Entry 6TA1 (electron microscopy, 3.10 A resolution); this record covers chains A and I of the 12 polymer chains in the assembly.

== Chain A (and I) ==
Protein: Fatty acid synthase subunit alpha
From: Saccharomyces cerevisiae (strain ATCC 204508 / S288c)
Notes: EC 2.3.1.86, 1.1.1.100, 2.3.1.41; chain I of this document is another copy of the same molecule, construct and numbering; everything in this record applies to it too
UniProtKB: P19097 (FAS2_YEAST); residue numbers follow UniProt; this construct covers 1-1887
Chain sequence (1887 residues; numbered 1 to 1887; the number before each row is that of its first residue):
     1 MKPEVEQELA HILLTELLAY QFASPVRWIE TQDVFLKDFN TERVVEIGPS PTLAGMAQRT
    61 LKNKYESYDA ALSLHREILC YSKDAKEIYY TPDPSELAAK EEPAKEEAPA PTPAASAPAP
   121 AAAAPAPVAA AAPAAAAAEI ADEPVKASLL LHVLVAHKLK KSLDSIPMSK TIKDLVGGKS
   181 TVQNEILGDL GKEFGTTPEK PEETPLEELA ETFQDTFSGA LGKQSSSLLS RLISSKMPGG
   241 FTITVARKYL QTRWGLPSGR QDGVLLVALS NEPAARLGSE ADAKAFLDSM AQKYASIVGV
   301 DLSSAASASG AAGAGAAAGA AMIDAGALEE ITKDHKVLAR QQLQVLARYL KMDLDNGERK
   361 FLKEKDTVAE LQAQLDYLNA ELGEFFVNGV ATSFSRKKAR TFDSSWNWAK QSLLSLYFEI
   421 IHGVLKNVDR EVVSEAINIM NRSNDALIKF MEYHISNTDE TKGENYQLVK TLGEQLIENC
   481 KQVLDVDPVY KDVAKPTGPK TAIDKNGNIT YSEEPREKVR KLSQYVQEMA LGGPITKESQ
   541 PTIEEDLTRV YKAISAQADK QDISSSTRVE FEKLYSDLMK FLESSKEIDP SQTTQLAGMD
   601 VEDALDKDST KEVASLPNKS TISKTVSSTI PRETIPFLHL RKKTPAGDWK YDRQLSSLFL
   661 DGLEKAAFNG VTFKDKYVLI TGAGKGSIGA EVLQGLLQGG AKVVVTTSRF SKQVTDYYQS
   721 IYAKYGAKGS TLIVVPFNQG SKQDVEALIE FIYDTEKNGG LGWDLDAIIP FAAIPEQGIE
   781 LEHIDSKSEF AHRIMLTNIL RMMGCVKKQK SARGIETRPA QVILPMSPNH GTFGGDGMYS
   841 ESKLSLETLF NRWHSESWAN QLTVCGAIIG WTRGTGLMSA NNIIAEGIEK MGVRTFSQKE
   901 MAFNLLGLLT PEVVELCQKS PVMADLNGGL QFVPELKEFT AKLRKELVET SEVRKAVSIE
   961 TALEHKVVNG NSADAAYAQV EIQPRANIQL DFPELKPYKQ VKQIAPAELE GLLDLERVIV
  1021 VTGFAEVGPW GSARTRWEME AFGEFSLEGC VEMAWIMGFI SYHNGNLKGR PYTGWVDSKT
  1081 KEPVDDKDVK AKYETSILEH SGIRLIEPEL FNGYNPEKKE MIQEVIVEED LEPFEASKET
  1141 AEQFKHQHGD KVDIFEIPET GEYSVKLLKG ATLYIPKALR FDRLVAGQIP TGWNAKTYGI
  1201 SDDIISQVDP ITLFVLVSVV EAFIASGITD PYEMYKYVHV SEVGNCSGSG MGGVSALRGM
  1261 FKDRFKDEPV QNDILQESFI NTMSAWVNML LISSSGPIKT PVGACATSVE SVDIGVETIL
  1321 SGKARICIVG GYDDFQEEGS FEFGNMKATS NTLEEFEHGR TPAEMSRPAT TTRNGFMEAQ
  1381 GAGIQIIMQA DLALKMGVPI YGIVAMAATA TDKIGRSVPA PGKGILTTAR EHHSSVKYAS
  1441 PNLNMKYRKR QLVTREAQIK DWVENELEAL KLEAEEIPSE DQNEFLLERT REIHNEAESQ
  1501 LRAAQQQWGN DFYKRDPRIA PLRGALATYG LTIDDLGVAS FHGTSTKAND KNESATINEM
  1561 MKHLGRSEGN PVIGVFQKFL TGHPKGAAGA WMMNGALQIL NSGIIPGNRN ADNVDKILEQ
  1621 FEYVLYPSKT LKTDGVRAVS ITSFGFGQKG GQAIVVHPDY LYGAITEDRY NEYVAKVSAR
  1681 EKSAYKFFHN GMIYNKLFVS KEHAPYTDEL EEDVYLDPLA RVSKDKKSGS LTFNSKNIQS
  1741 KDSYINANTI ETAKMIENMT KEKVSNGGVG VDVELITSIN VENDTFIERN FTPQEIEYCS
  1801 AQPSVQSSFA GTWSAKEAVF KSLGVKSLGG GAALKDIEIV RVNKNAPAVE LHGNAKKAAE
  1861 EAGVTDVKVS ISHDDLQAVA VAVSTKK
Unresolved in the structure: 95-139, 303-327, 540-602, 1745-1746, 1767, 1887
Modified positions: Ser1440 (phosphoserine; SEP)
Curated features (UniProtKB/Swiss-Prot):
  - active site (For beta-ketoacyl synthase activity): Cys1305, His1542, His1583
  - binding site (acetyl-CoA): Asp1772 to Glu1774, Tyr1798, Ser1808, Glu1817 to Ser1827, Arg1841 to Lys1844, Ile1871 to His1873
  - binding site (Mg(2+)): Asp1772, Val1773, Glu1774, Ser1872, His1873
  - modified residue: Ser50 (Phosphoserine), Ser180 (O-(pantetheine 4'-phosphoryl)serine), Ser523 (Phosphoserine), Ser958 (Phosphoserine), Ser1440 (Phosphoserine)
  - cross-link: Lys37 (Glycyl lysine isopeptide (Lys-Gly) (interchain with G-Cter in ubiquitin))
  - mutagenesis: Gly1250 (G1250S: Cerulenin-resistance), Val1769 (V1769D: Does not affect oligomerization; when associated with S-1771 and L-1773 or S-1771; L-1773; S-1879 and E-1881), Gly1770 (G1770D: Loss of transferase activity), Val1771 (V1771S: Does not affect oligomerization but lacks transferase activity; when associated with D-1769 and L-1773 or D-1769; L-1773; S-1879 and E-1881), Asp1772 (D1772S: Loss of transferase activity; when associated with S-1774), Val1773 (V1773L: Does not affect oligomerization but lacks transferase activity; when associated with D-1769 and S-1771 or D-1769; S-1771; S-1879 and E-1881), Glu1774 (E1774S: Loss of transferase activity; when associated with S-1772), Arg1841 (R1841A: Loss off transferase activity), Val1879 (V1879S: Does not affect oligomerization but lacks transferase activity; when associated with D-1769; S-1771; L-1773 and E-1881), Val1881 (V1881E: Does not affect oligomerization but lacks transferase activity; when associated with D-1769; S-1771; L-1773 and S-1879)
Ligand contacts: NADPH (NDP; NADPH dihydro-nicotinamide-adenine-dinucleotide phosphate): Gly682, Ala683, Gly684, Ser687, Ile688, Thr706, Thr707, Ser708, Arg709, Asn738, Gln739, Gly740, Phe771, Ala772, Ala773, Ile774, Phe790, Ile794, Pro825, Met826, Ser827, Tyr839, Lys843, Ile869, Gly870, Thr872, Thr875, Gly876, Leu877, Met878
From the paper describing this entry:
  - post-translational modification sites: Ser1440
  - contacts within the chain: Ser1440-Asp1516, Ser1440-Arg1518
  - catalytic residues: Tyr839
  - binding site for NADPH: Tyr839
  - mutagenesis - Y839F: abolished catalytic activity (citing earlier work)

== How chain A and chain I interact ==
Residue-residue contacts (8; chain A residue first):
  Asp334(A) with Tyr349(I)
  Leu338(A) with Val345(I); Tyr349(I), hydrophobic
  Gln341(A) with Val345(I)
  Val345(A) with Leu338(I); Gln341(I)
  Tyr349(A) with Asp334(I); Leu338(I), hydrophobic
Other interface residues (no listed pair), chain A (10 interface residues in all): His335, Gln342, Leu346, Arg348, Lys351
Other interface residues (no listed pair), chain I (10 interface residues in all): His335, Gln342, Leu346, Arg348, Lys351

== Overview ==
Chain A and chain I each contribute 10 residues to their interface. Ligands of chain A: NADPH. UniProt lists 3
active-site residues, 23 acetyl-CoA-binding residues, 5 Mg2+-binding residues and 10 mutagenesis sites on
chain A. The paper reports the catalytic residue Tyr839(A); Y839F of chain A abolishes catalytic activity.
Both chains are Fatty acid synthase subunit alpha (Saccharomyces cerevisiae (strain ATCC 204508 / S288c)).
Entry 6TA1 (Fatty acid synthase of S. cerevisiae) was determined by electron microscopy.
